PDB entry 7AHV | X-ray diffraction, 3.11 A resolution | chains B and H of the 4 polymer chains in the assembly

== Chain B ==
Protein: anti-FIXa Fab of mim8 light chain
Organism: Homo sapiens
Notes: antibody fragment or engineered binder
Sequence (214 residues; numbered 1 to 214; the number before each row is that of its first residue):
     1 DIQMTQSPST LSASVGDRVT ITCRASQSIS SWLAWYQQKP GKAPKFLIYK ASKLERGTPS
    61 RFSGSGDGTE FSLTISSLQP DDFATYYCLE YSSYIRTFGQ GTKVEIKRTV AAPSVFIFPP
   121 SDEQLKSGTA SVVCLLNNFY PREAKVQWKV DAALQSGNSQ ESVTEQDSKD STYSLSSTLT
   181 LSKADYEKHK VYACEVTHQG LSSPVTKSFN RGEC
Disulfide bonds: Cys23-Cys88, Cys134-Cys194

== Chain H ==
Protein: Coagulation factor IX
Organism: Homo sapiens
Notes: EC 3.4.21.22
Reference sequence: P00740 (FA9_HUMAN); the construct lacks a stretch of the UniProt sequence and is renumbered around it, so the offset changes along the chain: 16-36 = UniProt 227-247; 38-60 = UniProt 248-270; 61-95 = UniProt 272-306; 96-129 = UniProt 309-342; 6 more segments
Sequence (235 residues; numbered 16 to 245 plus 8 insertion-coded residues; 3 numbers in that range are skipped by the numbering (no residue carries them; nothing is unmodelled there); the number before each row is that of its first residue; a row labelled like 95A-95B holds insertion residues (95A, then the next letters in order)):
    16 VVGGEDAKPG QFPWQVVLNG K
    38 VDAFCGGSIV NEKWIVTAAH CVE
   60A T
    61 GVKITVVAGE HNIEETEHTE QKRNVIRIIP HHNYN
95A-95B AA
    96 INKYNHDIAL LELDEPLVLN SYVTPICIAD KEYT
129A-129B NI
   130 FLKFGSGYVS GWGRVF
   147 HKGRSALVLQ YLRVPLVDRA TCLRSTKFTI YNNMFCAG
  184A F
   185 HEGG
  188A R
   189 DSCQGDSGGP HVTEVEGTSF LTGIISWGE
   219 ECA
  221A M
   222 KGKYGIYTKV SRYVNWIKEK TKLT
Disulfide bonds: Cys42-Cys58, Cys168-Cys182, Cys191-Cys220
Covalently attached groups: compound 0GJ linked to His57, Ser195
Bound ions: Ca2+: Glu70, Asn72, Glu75, Glu77
Ligand contacts: 0GJ (L-alpha-glutamyl-N-{(1S)-4-{[amino(iminio)methyl]amino}-1-[(1S)-2-chloro-1-hydroxyethyl]butyl}glycinamide): Cys42, Cys58, Tyr99, His147, Asp189, Ser190, Cys191, Gln192, Gly193, Asp194, Ile213, Ser214, Trp215, Gly216, Glu217, Glu219, Cys220, Gly226, Ile227
UniProt features mapped onto this chain:
  - active site (Charge relay system): His57, Asp102, Ser195
  - binding site (Ca(2+)): Glu70, Asn72, Glu75, Glu77, Glu80

== Interface between chain B and chain H ==
Contacting residue pairs (6):
  Trp32(B) with Ala166(H); Thr167(H); Arg170(H)
  Lys53(B) with His185(H)
  Tyr91(B) with Arg170(H), hydrogen bond (backbone-side chain)
  Ser92(B) with Arg170(H), hydrogen bond (backbone-side chain)
Other interface residues (no listed pair), chain B (5 interface residues in all): Ser93

== In short ==
5 residues of chain B face 4 of chain H across their interface; the contacts include 2 hydrogen bonds. Among
the polar pairs are Tyr91(B)-Arg170(H) and Ser92(B)-Arg170(H). Covalently linked compound 0GJ: at His57(H).
Here chain B is anti-FIXa Fab of mim8 light chain and chain H is Coagulation factor IX, both from Homo
sapiens. Entry 7AHV (Anti-FIXa Fab of mim8 in complex with human FIXa) was determined by X-ray diffraction.
